Entry 3KEL (X-ray diffraction, 1.80 A resolution); this record covers chains A and B.

Chain A (and B):
Name: 4-hydroxy-3-methylbut-2-enyl diphosphate reductase
From: Escherichia coli
Notes: EC 1.17.1.2; chain B of this document is another copy of the same molecule, construct and numbering; everything in this record applies to it too
UniProtKB: P62623 (ISPH_ECOLI); numbering as in UniProt (aligned over 1-316)
Sequence (326 residues; row label = number of the first residue in the row; numbers below 1 keep their minus sign (Met-9 is residue -9)):
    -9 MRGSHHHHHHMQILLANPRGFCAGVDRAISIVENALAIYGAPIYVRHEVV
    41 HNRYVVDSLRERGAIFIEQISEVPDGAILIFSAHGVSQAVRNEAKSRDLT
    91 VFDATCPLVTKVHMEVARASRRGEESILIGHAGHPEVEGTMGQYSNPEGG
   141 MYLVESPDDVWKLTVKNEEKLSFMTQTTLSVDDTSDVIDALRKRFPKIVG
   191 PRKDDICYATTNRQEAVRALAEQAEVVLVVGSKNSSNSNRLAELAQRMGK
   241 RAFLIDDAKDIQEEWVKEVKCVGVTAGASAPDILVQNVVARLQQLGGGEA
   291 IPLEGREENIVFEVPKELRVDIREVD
Disordered / not traced: -9 to 0, 310-316
Differences from the reference sequence: expression tag (-9 to 0)
Ion coordination: 3Fe-4S cluster Fe: Cys12, Cys96, Cys197
Ligand contacts:
  - 3Fe-4S cluster (F3S): Cys12, Gly14, Val15, Cys96, Leu98, Val99, Thr167, Cys197, Tyr198, Ala199, Thr200, Ala268
  - pyrophosphate (POP): Val15, Val40, His41, His74, His124, Glu126, Thr168, Asn224, Ser225, Ser226, Asn227, Ala268, Ser269
Curated features (UniProtKB/Swiss-Prot):
  - active site: Glu126 (Proton donor)
  - binding site ([4Fe-4S] cluster): Cys12, Cys96, Cys197
  - binding site ((2E)-4-hydroxy-3-methylbut-2-enyl diphosphate): His41, His74, His124, Thr167, Ser225, Ser226, Asn227, Ser269
  - binding site (dimethylallyl diphosphate): His41, His74, His124, Ser225, Ser226, Asn227, Ser269
  - binding site (isopentenyl diphosphate): His41, His74, His124, Ser225, Ser226, Asn227, Ser269
What the authors report for this chain:
  - catalytic residues: Glu126, Thr167 (proposed by the authors, not directly observed)
  - mutagenesis - E126D, E126Q: abolished catalytic activity (citing earlier work)

Chain A / chain B interface:
Contacting residue pairs (30; chain A residue first):
  Arg17(A) - Asn299(B)
  Glu105(A) - Arg192(B)
  Phe163(A) - Arg192(B)  hydrogen bond (backbone-side chain)
  Met164(A) - Arg192(B)
  Pro191(A) - Arg192(B)
  Arg192(A) - Glu105(B)
  Arg192(A) - Phe163(B)  hydrogen bond (side chain-backbone)
  Arg192(A) - Met164(B)
  Arg192(A) - Gly190(B)
  Arg192(A) - Pro191(B)
  Arg192(A) - Asp195(B)  salt bridge
  Asp195(A) - Arg192(B)  salt bridge
  Glu297(A) - Pro305(B)
  Glu297(A) - Lys306(B)  hydrogen bond (side chain-backbone)
  Glu297(A) - Glu307(B)
  Asn299(A) - Val301(B)
  Asn299(A) - Phe302(B)
  Asn299(A) - Glu303(B)  hydrogen bond (backbone-backbone)
  Ile300(A) - Val301(B)
  Ile300(A) - Phe302(B)  hydrophobic
  Val301(A) - Asn299(B)
  Val301(A) - Ile300(B)
  Val301(A) - Val301(B)  hydrogen bond (backbone-backbone)
  Val301(A) - Glu303(B)
  Phe302(A) - Asn299(B)
  Glu303(A) - Glu298(B)
  Glu303(A) - Asn299(B)  hydrogen bond (backbone-backbone)
  Glu303(A) - Val301(B)
  Pro305(A) - Glu297(B)
  Lys306(A) - Glu297(B)  hydrogen bond (backbone-side chain)
Also at the interface, not in a pair above, chain A (20 interface residues in all): Pro97, Gly190, Lys193, Glu298, Glu307
Also at the interface, not in a pair above, chain B (22 interface residues in all): Arg17, Pro97, Arg108, Glu294, Val304

Summary:
The interface between chain A and chain B involves 20 residues on one side and 22 on the other; the contacts
include 7 hydrogen bonds and 2 salt bridges. Polar contacts include Arg192(A)-Asp195(B), Phe163(A)-Arg192(B)
and Glu297(A)-Lys306(B). The paper reports catalytic residues Glu126(A) and Thr167(A); E126D and E126Q of
chain A abolish catalytic activity.
Chain A and chain B are both 4-hydroxy-3-methylbut-2-enyl diphosphate reductase (Escherichia coli); the
structure, Crystal Structure of IspH:PP complex, was determined by X-ray diffraction (same publication as 3KE9
and 3KEF).
